PDB entry 6MT6 | X-ray diffraction, 1.31 A resolution | chains A and B of the 3 polymer chains in the assembly

Chain A:
Name: HLA class I histocompatibility antigen, B-37 alpha chain
Source organism: Homo sapiens
UniProtKB: P18463 (1B37_HUMAN); residues 1-276 here correspond to UniProt positions 25-300 (UniProt number = residue number + 24)
Amino-acid sequence (276 residues; numbered 1 to 276; the number before each row is that of its first residue):
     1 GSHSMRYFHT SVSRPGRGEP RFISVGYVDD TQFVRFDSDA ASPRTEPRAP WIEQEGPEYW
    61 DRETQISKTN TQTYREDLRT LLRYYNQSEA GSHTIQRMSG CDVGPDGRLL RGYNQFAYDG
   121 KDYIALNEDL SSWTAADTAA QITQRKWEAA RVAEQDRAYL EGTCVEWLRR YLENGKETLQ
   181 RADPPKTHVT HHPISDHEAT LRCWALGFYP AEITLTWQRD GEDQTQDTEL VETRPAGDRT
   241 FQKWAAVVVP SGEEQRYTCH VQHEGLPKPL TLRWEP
Disulfides: Cys101-Cys164, Cys203-Cys259
From the paper describing this entry:
  - specificity-determining residues: Phe116

Chain B:
Name: NP388 peptide
Amino-acid sequence (9 residues; row label = number of the first residue in the row):
     1 FEDLRVLSF

How chain A and chain B interact:
Residue-residue contacts (50; chain A residue first):
  Met5(A) - Phe1(B)
  Tyr7(A) - Phe1(B)  hydrogen bond (side chain-backbone)
  Tyr7(A) - Glu2(B)
  His9(A) - Glu2(B)  salt bridge
  Ser24(A) - Glu2(B)  hydrogen bond
  Tyr59(A) - Phe1(B)  hydrophobic
  Arg62(A) - Phe1(B)
  Glu63(A) - Phe1(B)
  Glu63(A) - Glu2(B)  hydrogen bond (side chain-backbone)
  Ile66(A) - Phe1(B)  hydrophobic
  Ile66(A) - Glu2(B)
  Ile66(A) - Asp3(B)
  Ile66(A) - Leu4(B)
  Ser67(A) - Glu2(B)
  Thr69(A) - Leu4(B)
  Asn70(A) - Asp3(B)
  Asn70(A) - Leu4(B)
  Asn70(A) - Arg5(B)  hydrogen bond (side chain-backbone)
  Thr73(A) - Arg5(B)
  Tyr74(A) - Arg5(B)
  Glu76(A) - Ser8(B)  hydrogen bond
  Asp77(A) - Arg5(B)  salt bridge
  Asp77(A) - Ser8(B)
  Asp77(A) - Phe9(B)  hydrogen bond (side chain-backbone)
  Thr80(A) - Phe9(B)
  Leu81(A) - Phe9(B)  hydrophobic
  Tyr84(A) - Phe9(B)  hydrogen bond (side chain-backbone)
  Ile95(A) - Phe9(B)  hydrophobic
  Arg97(A) - Arg5(B)
  Phe116(A) - Arg5(B)
  Phe116(A) - Phe9(B)  hydrophobic
  Tyr123(A) - Phe9(B)  hydrophobic
  Thr143(A) - Phe9(B)  hydrogen bond (side chain-backbone)
  Lys146(A) - Leu7(B)
  Lys146(A) - Ser8(B)  hydrogen bond
  Lys146(A) - Phe9(B)  hydrogen bond (side chain-backbone)
  Trp147(A) - Arg5(B)
  Trp147(A) - Leu7(B)
  Trp147(A) - Ser8(B)  hydrogen bond (side chain-backbone)
  Trp147(A) - Phe9(B)  hydrophobic
  Ala150(A) - Leu7(B)  hydrophobic
  Val152(A) - Val6(B)  hydrophobic
  Val152(A) - Leu7(B)  hydrophobic
  Gln155(A) - Val6(B)
  Asp156(A) - Val6(B)
  Tyr159(A) - Phe1(B)  hydrogen bond (side chain-backbone)
  Tyr159(A) - Glu2(B)
  Tyr159(A) - Asp3(B)
  Trp167(A) - Phe1(B)  hydrophobic
  Tyr171(A) - Phe1(B)  hydrogen bond (side chain-backbone)
Also at the interface, not in a pair above, chain A (33 interface residues in all): Thr163
From the paper, about this interface:
  - residue pairs: Asp77(A)-Arg5(B) (salt bridge), Lys146(A)-Leu7(B), Trp147(A)-Leu7(B), Ala150(A)-Leu7(B), Val152(A)-Val6(B) (hydrophobic contact), Val152(A)-Leu7(B), Gln155(A)-Val6(B), Asp156(A)-Val6(B)

In short:
33 residues of chain A face 9 of chain B across their interface, with 13 hydrogen bonds and 2 salt bridges.
Polar contacts include His9(A)-Glu2(B), Asp77(A)-Arg5(B) and Tyr7(A)-Phe1(B). The authors report a salt bridge
between Asp77(A) and Arg5(B); contacts between Lys146(A) and Leu7(B), Trp147(A) and Leu7(B) and Ala150(A) and
Leu7(B) among others; a hydrophobic contact between Val152(A) and Val6(B). The paper reports the specificity
determinant Phe116(A).
Here chain A is HLA class I histocompatibility antigen, B-37 alpha chain (Homo sapiens) and chain B is NP388
peptide. Entry 6MT6 (Crystal Structure of HLA-B*37:01 in complex with NP338 influenza peptide) was determined
by X-ray diffraction together with 6MT3, 6MT4, 6MT5, 6MTL and 6MTM from the same study.
